6S48 - chains A and B of the 9 polymer chains in the assembly; structure by X-ray diffraction, 1.90 A resolution.

# Chain A (and B)
Protein: Type II site-specific deoxyribonuclease
Source organism: Nostoc sp. PCC 7120
Notes: chain B of this document is another copy of the same molecule, construct and numbering; everything in this record applies to it too
UniProt: Q8YYB7 (Q8YYB7_NOSS1); residue numbers follow UniProt; this construct covers 3-230
Amino-acid sequence (238 residues; row label = number of the first residue in the row):
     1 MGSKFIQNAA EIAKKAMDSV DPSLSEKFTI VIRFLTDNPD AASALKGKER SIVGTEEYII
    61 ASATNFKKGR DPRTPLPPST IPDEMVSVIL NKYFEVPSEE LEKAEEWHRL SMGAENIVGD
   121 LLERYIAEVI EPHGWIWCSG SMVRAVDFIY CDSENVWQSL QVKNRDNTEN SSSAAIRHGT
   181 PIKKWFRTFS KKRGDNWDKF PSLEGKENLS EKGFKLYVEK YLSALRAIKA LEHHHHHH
Unresolved in the structure: 1-3 (chain B: 1-3, 232-238)
Covalently attached groups: beta-mercaptoethanol (BME) linked to Cys-151
Differences from the reference sequence: initiating methionine (1); expression tag (2, 231-238)
Ion coordination: Ca2+ site 1: Asp-147, Gln-161, Val-162 (shared with 1 residue of chain C; 1 residue of chain I); Ca2+ site 2: Asp-147 (shared with 2 residues of chain C; 1 residue of chain H; 1 residue of chain I)
From the paper describing this entry:
  - Ca2+ coordination: Asp-147, Gln-161
  - catalytic residues: Glu-123, Asp-147, Gln-161, Lys-163
  - specificity-determining residues: Met-112, Glu-115, Asn-116, Asn-170, Ser-171
  - binding site for the 11-nt DNA strand: Asn-116, Asn-167, Thr-168, Asn-170, Ser-171
  - Ca2+ coordination through a water molecule: Met-112, Glu-115
  - self-association interface (contacts with another copy of this molecule); pairs are residue here / residue on that copy: His-108/Glu-115
  - mutagenesis - E115Q: unchanged binding to cognate GGWCC substrate
  - mutagenesis - M112L, E115A: decreased catalytic activity
  - mutagenesis - H108A/M112L/E115Q, M112L/E115Q: abolished catalytic activity on RNA/DNA hybrids

# Chain A / chain B interface
Residue-residue contacts (92; chain A residue first):
  Thr-74(A) / Tyr-93(B)
  Pro-75(A) / Tyr-93(B)  hydrogen bond (backbone-side chain)
  Pro-77(A) / Phe-94(B)  hydrophobic
  Thr-80(A) / Ser-190(B)
  Ile-81(A) / Arg-165(B)  hydrogen bond (backbone-side chain)
  Ile-81(A) / Ser-190(B)  hydrogen bond (backbone-backbone)
  Ile-81(A) / Lys-192(B)
  Asp-83(A) / Val-118(B)
  Asp-83(A) / Asn-164(B)  hydrogen bond
  Asp-83(A) / Arg-187(B)  salt bridge
  Met-85(A) / Arg-187(B)
  Met-85(A) / Glu-211(B)
  Met-85(A) / Phe-214(B)  hydrophobic
  Met-85(A) / Lys-215(B)
  Val-86(A) / Ala-114(B)
  Val-86(A) / Glu-115(B)
  Val-88(A) / Lys-215(B)
  Val-88(A) / Glu-219(B)
  Val-88(A) / Leu-222(B)  hydrophobic
  Ile-89(A) / Ala-114(B)  hydrophobic
  Ile-89(A) / Val-118(B)  hydrophobic
  Ile-89(A) / Val-218(B)  hydrophobic
  Ile-89(A) / Leu-222(B)  hydrophobic
  Leu-90(A) / Leu-110(B)
  Leu-90(A) / Ser-111(B)
  Lys-92(A) / Glu-219(B)  salt bridge
  Lys-92(A) / Leu-222(B)
  Lys-92(A) / Arg-226(B)
  Tyr-93(A) / Thr-74(B)
  Tyr-93(A) / Pro-75(B)  hydrogen bond (side chain-backbone)
  Tyr-93(A) / Ile-117(B)  hydrophobic
  Tyr-93(A) / Leu-225(B)  hydrophobic
  Phe-94(A) / Pro-77(B)  hydrophobic
  Phe-94(A) / Leu-110(B)
  Phe-94(A) / Gly-113(B)
  Phe-94(A) / Ala-114(B)
  Phe-94(A) / Ile-117(B)  hydrophobic
  Glu-95(A) / Lys-229(B)  salt bridge
  Val-96(A) / Leu-110(B)  hydrophobic
  Glu-100(A) / Trp-107(B)
  Lys-103(A) / Trp-107(B)
  Ala-104(A) / Trp-107(B)  hydrophobic
  Trp-107(A) / Glu-100(B)
  Trp-107(A) / Ala-104(B)  hydrophobic
  Trp-107(A) / Trp-107(B)  hydrophobic
  His-108(A) / His-108(B)  hydrogen bond
  His-108(A) / Ser-111(B)
  His-108(A) / Met-112(B)
  His-108(A) / Glu-115(B)  salt bridge
  Leu-110(A) / Leu-90(B)
  Leu-110(A) / Phe-94(B)
  Leu-110(A) / Val-96(B)  hydrophobic
  Ser-111(A) / Leu-90(B)
  Ser-111(A) / His-108(B)
  Met-112(A) / His-108(B)
  Gly-113(A) / Phe-94(B)
  Ala-114(A) / Val-86(B)
  Ala-114(A) / Ile-89(B)  hydrophobic
  Ala-114(A) / Phe-94(B)
  Glu-115(A) / Val-86(B)
  Glu-115(A) / His-108(B)  salt bridge
  Ile-117(A) / Tyr-93(B)  hydrophobic
  Ile-117(A) / Phe-94(B)  hydrophobic
  Val-118(A) / Asp-83(B)
  Val-118(A) / Ile-89(B)  hydrophobic
  Asn-164(A) / Asp-83(B)  hydrogen bond
  Arg-165(A) / Ile-81(B)  hydrogen bond (side chain-backbone)
  Ser-171(A) / Arg-144(B)  hydrogen bond (backbone-side chain)
  Ser-172(A) / Ser-172(B)
  Ser-172(A) / Ser-173(B)
  Ser-172(A) / Ile-176(B)
  Ser-173(A) / Ser-172(B)
  Ser-173(A) / Ser-173(B)
  Ala-175(A) / Arg-144(B)
  Ala-175(A) / Ile-176(B)  hydrophobic
  Ile-176(A) / Ala-175(B)  hydrophobic
  Arg-187(A) / Asp-83(B)  salt bridge
  Arg-187(A) / Met-85(B)
  Ser-190(A) / Thr-80(B)
  Ser-190(A) / Ile-81(B)  hydrogen bond (backbone-backbone)
  Lys-191(A) / Ile-81(B)
  Lys-192(A) / Ile-81(B)
  Glu-211(A) / Met-85(B)
  Phe-214(A) / Met-85(B)  hydrophobic
  Lys-215(A) / Met-85(B)
  Val-218(A) / Ile-89(B)  hydrophobic
  Tyr-221(A) / Tyr-93(B)
  Leu-222(A) / Val-88(B)  hydrophobic
  Leu-222(A) / Ile-89(B)  hydrophobic
  Leu-222(A) / Lys-92(B)
  Leu-222(A) / Tyr-93(B)  hydrophobic
  Leu-225(A) / Tyr-93(B)  hydrophobic
Other interface residues (no listed pair), chain A (54 interface residues in all): Leu-76, Leu-121, Asn-170, His-178, Thr-188, Phe-189, Arg-193
Other interface residues (no listed pair), chain B (53 interface residues in all): Leu-76, Lys-103, Leu-121, Asn-170, Thr-188, Phe-189, Lys-191

# Overview
54 residues of chain A and 53 residues of chain B are in contact, with 10 hydrogen bonds and 6 salt bridges.
Polar contacts include Asp-83(A)/Arg-187(B), Lys-92(A)/Glu-219(B) and Glu-95(A)/Lys-229(B). From the paper:
catalytic residues Glu-123(A), Asp-147(A) and Gln-161(A) among others; M112L and E115A of chain A reduce
catalytic activity; 5 substitutions were tested in all.
Both chains are Type II site-specific deoxyribonuclease (Nostoc sp. PCC 7120). Entry 6S48 (AvaII RESTRICTION
ENDONUCLEASE IN COMPLEX WITH PARTIALLY CLEAVED dsDNA) was determined by X-ray diffraction.
